Entry 8ZZ0 (electron microscopy, 3.43 A resolution); this record covers chains D and E of the 7 polymer chains in the assembly.

[Chain D (and E)]
Protein: Chemotaxis protein PomA
Source organism: Vibrio alginolyticus
Notes: chain E of this document is another copy of the same molecule, construct and numbering; everything in this record applies to it too
Reference sequence: O06873 (POMA_VIBAL); residue numbers follow UniProt; this construct covers 1-253
Sequence (253 residues; numbered 1 to 253; the number before each row is that of its first residue):
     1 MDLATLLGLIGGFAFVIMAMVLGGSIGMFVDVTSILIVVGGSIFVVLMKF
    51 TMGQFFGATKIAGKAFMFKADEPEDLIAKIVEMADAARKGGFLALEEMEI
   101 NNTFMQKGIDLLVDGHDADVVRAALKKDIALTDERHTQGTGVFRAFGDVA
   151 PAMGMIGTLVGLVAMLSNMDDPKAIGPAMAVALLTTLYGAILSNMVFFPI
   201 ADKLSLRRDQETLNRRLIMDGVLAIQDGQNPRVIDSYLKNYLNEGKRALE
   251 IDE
Unresolved in the structure: 1-25, 88-99, 252-253 (chain E: 1-25, 88-99, 251-253)
From the paper describing this entry:
  - specificity-determining residues: M165, M179 (by similarity / conservation)

[Interface between chain D and chain E]
Pairs across the interface (43):
  M28(D) - V163(E)
  M28(D) - S167(E)
  M28(D) - N168(E)
  F29(D) - V160(E)
  F66(D) - M48(E)  hydrophobic
  G176(D) - L166(E)
  G176(D) - M169(E)
  P177(D) - L166(E)
  A180(D) - V163(E)
  A180(D) - L166(E)  hydrophobic
  A180(D) - S167(E)
  L183(D) - L162(E)  hydrophobic
  L183(D) - V163(E)  hydrophobic
  L183(D) - L166(E)  hydrophobic
  L184(D) - V163(E)
  T186(D) - L159(E)
  L187(D) - I156(E)  hydrophobic
  L187(D) - L159(E)  hydrophobic
  L187(D) - V160(E)  hydrophobic
  I191(D) - I156(E)  hydrophobic
  N194(D) - V45(E)
  N194(D) - A152(E)
  M195(D) - F44(E)
  M195(D) - M153(E)  hydrophobic
  P199(D) - M48(E)  hydrophobic
  D202(D) - M48(E)
  D202(D) - K49(E)  salt bridge
  K203(D) - M48(E)  hydrogen bond (backbone-backbone)
  G245(D) - E134(E)  hydrogen bond (backbone-side chain)
  G245(D) - Q138(E)
  K246(D) - K49(E)
  K246(D) - F50(E)
  K246(D) - Q54(E)
  K246(D) - Q138(E)
  A248(D) - E134(E)
  A248(D) - R135(E)
  L249(D) - Q54(E)
  L249(D) - G57(E)
  L249(D) - R135(E)
  L249(D) - Q138(E)
  L249(D) - G139(E)
  I251(D) - L131(E)  hydrophobic
  I251(D) - R135(E)  hydrogen bond (backbone-side chain)
Interface residues without a listed pair, chain D (26 interface residues in all): A190, L206, N243, E244, R247
Interface residues without a listed pair, chain E (28 interface residues in all): T51, A58, V142, M155, A164

[Summary]
26 residues of chain D face 28 of chain E across their interface, with 3 hydrogen bonds and 1 salt bridge.
Polar contacts include D202(D)-K49(E), G245(D)-E134(E) and I251(D)-R135(E). From the paper: specificity
determinants M165(D) and M179(D).
Chain D and chain E are both Chemotaxis protein PomA (Vibrio alginolyticus); the structure, Bacterial
flagellar sodium-driven stator PomA5PomB2(D24N) with 100 mM KCl, was determined by electron microscopy (same
publication as 8ZYV, 8ZYW, 8ZYZ and 9IJM).
